3BNG - chain A; structure by X-ray diffraction, 1.50 A resolution.

== Chain A ==
Name: Cytochrome c-552
Source organism: Wolinella succinogenes
Notes: EC 1.7.2.2
UniProtKB: Q9S1E5 (NRFA_WOLSU); residue numbers follow UniProt; this construct covers 23-507
Amino-acid sequence (485 residues; row label = number of the first residue in the row):
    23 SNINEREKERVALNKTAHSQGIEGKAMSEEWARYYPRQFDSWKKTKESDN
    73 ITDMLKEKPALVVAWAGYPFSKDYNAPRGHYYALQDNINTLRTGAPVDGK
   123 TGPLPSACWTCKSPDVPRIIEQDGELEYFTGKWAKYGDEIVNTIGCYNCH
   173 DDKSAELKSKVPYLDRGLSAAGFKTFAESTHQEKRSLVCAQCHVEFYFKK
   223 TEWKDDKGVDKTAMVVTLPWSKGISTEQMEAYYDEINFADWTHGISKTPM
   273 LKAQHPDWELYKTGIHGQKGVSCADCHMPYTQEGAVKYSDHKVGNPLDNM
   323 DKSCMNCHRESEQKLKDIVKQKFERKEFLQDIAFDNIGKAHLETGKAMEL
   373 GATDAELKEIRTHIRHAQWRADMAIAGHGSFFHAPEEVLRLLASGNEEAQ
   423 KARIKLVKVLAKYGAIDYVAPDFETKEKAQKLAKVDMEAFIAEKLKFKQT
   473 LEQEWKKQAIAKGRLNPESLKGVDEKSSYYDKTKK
Unresolved in the structure: 23-36
Sequence notes: engineered mutation Phe218 (Tyr in Q9S1E5)
Bound ions: heme Fe (5 sites), coordinated by His102, Lys134, His172, His215, His288, His299, His313, His330, His405; Ca2+: Glu217, Phe218, Lys274, Gln276
Residues lining bound ligands:
  - heme (HEM), molecule 1: Ser50, Trp53, Tyr57, Gln60, Phe61, Trp64, Ile166, Gly167, Cys168, Cys171, His172, Leu179, His203, Arg207, Val210, Ala296, Met300, Tyr302, Tyr310, Ser311, His313
  - heme (HEM), molecule 2: Ser70, Ala98, Pro99, Arg100, Gly101, His102, Tyr104, Ala105, Asp108, Cys133, Lys134, Ile166, Asn170, Cys171, Val210, Cys211, Gln213, Cys214, His215, Cys295, His299, Met300, Val315, Gly316
  - heme (HEM), molecule 3: Tyr96, Asn97, Ala98, Pro99, Asp108, Asn109, Thr112, Arg114, Thr115, Leu126, Ala129, Cys130, Thr132, Cys133, Lys134, Tyr185, Gln213, Cys214, His215, Val216, Phe218, Phe220, Val238, His277, Asp279, Ala398, His400
  - heme (HEM), molecule 4: Pro99, Cys211, His215, Asp279, Trp280, Tyr283, His288, Val293, Ser294, Cys295, Cys298, His299, Asn317, Pro318, Leu319, Val341, His400, Gly401, Phe403, Phe404, His405
  - heme (HEM), molecule 5: Ile287, His288, Lys291, Val293, Asp297, Cys298, Pro318, Leu319, Met322, Ser325, Cys326, Cys329, His330, Glu332, Leu337, Ile340, Val341, Lys344, Phe404, Pro407, Glu408
UniProt features mapped onto this chain:
  - binding site (heme c): His102, Cys130, Cys133, Lys134, Cys168, Cys171, His172, Cys211, Cys214, His215, His288, Cys295, Cys298, His299, His313, Cys326, Cys329, His330, His405
  - binding site (Ca(2+)): Glu217, Lys274, Gln276
  - binding site (substrate): His277

== Summary ==
Ligands of chain A: 5 copies of heme. His102 and His215 form the heme Fe site. Curated annotation (UniProt)
lists 19 heme c-binding residues, 3 Ca2+-binding residues and substrate-binding residue His277.
Chain A is Cytochrome c-552 (Wolinella succinogenes); the structure, W. succinogenes NrfA Y218F, was
determined by X-ray diffraction (same publication as 3BNF, 3BNH and 3BNJ).
